2VBC - chains A and B; structure by X-ray diffraction, 3.15 A resolution.

# Chain A
Name: Dengue 4 NS3 full-length protein
From: Dengue virus type 4
Reference sequence: Q2TN89 (Q2TN89_9FLAV); residues 1-618 here correspond to UniProt positions 1475-2092 (UniProt number = residue number + 1474)
Sequence (618 residues; row label = number of the first residue in the row):
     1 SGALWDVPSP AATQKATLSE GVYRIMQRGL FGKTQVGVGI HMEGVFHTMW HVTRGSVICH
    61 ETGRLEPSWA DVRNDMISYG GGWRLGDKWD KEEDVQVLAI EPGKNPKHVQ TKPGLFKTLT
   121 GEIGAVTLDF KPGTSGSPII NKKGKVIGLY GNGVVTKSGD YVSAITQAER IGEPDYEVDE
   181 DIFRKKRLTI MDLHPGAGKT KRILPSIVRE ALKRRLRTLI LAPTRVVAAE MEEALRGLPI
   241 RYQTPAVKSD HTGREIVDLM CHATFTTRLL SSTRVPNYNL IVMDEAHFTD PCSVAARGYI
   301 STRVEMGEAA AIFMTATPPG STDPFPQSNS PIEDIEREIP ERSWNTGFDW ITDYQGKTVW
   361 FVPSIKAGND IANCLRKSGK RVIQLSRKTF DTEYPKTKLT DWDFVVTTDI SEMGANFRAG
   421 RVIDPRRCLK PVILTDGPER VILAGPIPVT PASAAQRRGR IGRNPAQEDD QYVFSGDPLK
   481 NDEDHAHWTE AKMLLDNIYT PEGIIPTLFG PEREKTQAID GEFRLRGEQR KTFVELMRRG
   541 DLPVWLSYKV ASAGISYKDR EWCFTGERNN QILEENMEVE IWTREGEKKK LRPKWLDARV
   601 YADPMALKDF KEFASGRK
Disordered / not traced: 1-18
Sequence notes: conflict Asp-250 (Glu1724 in Q2TN89)
Reported in the primary citation:
  - catalytic residues: His-51, Asp-75, Ser-135
  - contacts within the chain: Gly-80/Arg-202 (hydrogen bond)
  - conformationally variable residues (loop rearrangement, order/disorder transition): Thr-166, Gln-243 to Thr-252, Arg-460 to Gln-471

# Chain B
Name: Partial polyprotein for NS2A and NS2B, type 4 prototype DV4 H241
From: Dengue virus type 4
Reference sequence: Q91EQ2 (Q91EQ2_9FLAV); residues 49-66 here correspond to UniProt positions 101-118 (UniProt number = residue number + 52)
Sequence (31 residues; each row starts with the number of its first residue):
    45 GSAMADLSLE KAANVQWDEM ADGGGGSGGG G
Disordered / not traced: 45-48, 64-75
Sequence notes: expression tag (45-48)

# Chain A / chain B interface
Contacting residue pairs (51; chain A residue first):
  Ser-19(A) / Lys-55(B)  hydrogen bond
  Glu-20(A) / Lys-55(B)  hydrogen bond (backbone-side chain)
  Gly-21(A) / Ala-57(B)
  Val-22(A) / Lys-55(B)
  Val-22(A) / Ala-56(B)  hydrogen bond (backbone-backbone)
  Val-22(A) / Ala-57(B)  hydrogen bond (backbone-backbone)
  Val-22(A) / Val-59(B)  hydrophobic
  Tyr-23(A) / Leu-53(B)  hydrophobic
  Tyr-23(A) / Glu-54(B)
  Tyr-23(A) / Lys-55(B)
  Arg-24(A) / Ser-52(B)
  Arg-24(A) / Leu-53(B)
  Arg-24(A) / Glu-54(B)  hydrogen bond (backbone-backbone)
  Arg-24(A) / Ala-56(B)
  Ile-25(A) / Ser-52(B)
  Ile-25(A) / Leu-53(B)  hydrophobic
  Met-26(A) / Asp-50(B)
  Met-26(A) / Leu-51(B)
  Met-26(A) / Ser-52(B)  hydrogen bond (backbone-backbone)
  Gln-27(A) / Asp-50(B)
  Gln-27(A) / Leu-51(B)
  Arg-28(A) / Asp-50(B)  hydrogen bond (backbone-backbone)
  Phe-46(A) / Leu-53(B)  hydrophobic
  Thr-53(A) / Leu-51(B)
  Ser-56(A) / Asp-50(B)
  Ser-56(A) / Leu-51(B)
  Val-57(A) / Ala-49(B)  hydrophobic
  Val-57(A) / Leu-51(B)
  Ile-58(A) / Leu-51(B)
  Ile-58(A) / Ser-52(B)
  Ile-58(A) / Leu-53(B)  hydrophobic
  Cys-59(A) / Ala-49(B)  hydrophobic
  Cys-59(A) / Leu-51(B)  hydrogen bond (backbone-backbone)
  Cys-59(A) / Ser-52(B)
  Cys-59(A) / Leu-53(B)
  His-60(A) / Leu-53(B)
  Asp-94(A) / Trp-61(B)
  Gln-96(A) / Gln-60(B)
  Gln-96(A) / Trp-61(B)
  Gln-96(A) / Asp-62(B)  hydrogen bond (side chain-backbone)
  Leu-98(A) / Asn-58(B)
  Ile-100(A) / Ala-56(B)  hydrophobic
  Ile-100(A) / Ala-57(B)  hydrophobic
  Pro-106(A) / Ala-56(B)
  His-108(A) / Gln-60(B)
  Gln-110(A) / Trp-61(B)
  Ile-140(A) / Val-59(B)  hydrophobic
  Ile-140(A) / Trp-61(B)
  Asn-141(A) / Trp-61(B)
  Lys-142(A) / Trp-61(B)
  Gly-144(A) / Val-59(B)
Other interface residues (no listed pair), chain A (31 interface residues in all): Lys-33, Val-95, Val-146

# Overview
31 residues of chain A and 14 residues of chain B are in contact, with 9 hydrogen bonds. Among the polar pairs
are Ser-19(A)/Lys-55(B), Glu-20(A)/Lys-55(B) and Gln-96(A)/Asp-62(B). The paper reports catalytic residues
His-51(A), Asp-75(A) and Ser-135(A); conformational variability at Thr-166(A), Gln-243(A) and Arg-460(A).
Chain A is Dengue 4 NS3 full-length protein and chain B is Partial polyprotein for NS2A and NS2B, type 4
prototype DV4 H241, both from Dengue virus type 4; the structure, Crystal structure of the NS3
protease-helicase from Dengue virus, was determined by X-ray diffraction.
